PDB entry 7YI5 | electron microscopy, 3.96 A resolution | chains P and G of the 16 polymer chains in the assembly

# Chain P
Molecule: Wisdom 601 DNA
Organism: synthetic construct
Sequence (167 nucleotides; each row starts with the number of its first residue; numbers below 1 keep their minus sign (DG-93 is residue -93)):
   -93 GGTCGCTGTTCAATACATGCACAGGATGTATATATCTGACACGTGCCTGG
   -43 AGACTAGGGAGTAATCCCCTTGGCGGTTAAAACGCGGGGGACAGCGCGTA
     7 CGTGCGTTTAAGCGGTGCTAGAGCTGTCTACGACCAATTGAGCGGCCTGC
    57 AGACCGGGATTCTCCAG
Disordered / not traced: -93 to -78

# Chain G
Name: Histone H3
Organism: Xenopus laevis
Reference sequence: A0A310TTQ1 (A0A310TTQ1_XENLA); residues 1-135 here correspond to UniProt positions 2-136 (UniProt number = residue number + 1)
Chain sequence (135 residues; numbered 1 to 135; the number before each row is that of its first residue):
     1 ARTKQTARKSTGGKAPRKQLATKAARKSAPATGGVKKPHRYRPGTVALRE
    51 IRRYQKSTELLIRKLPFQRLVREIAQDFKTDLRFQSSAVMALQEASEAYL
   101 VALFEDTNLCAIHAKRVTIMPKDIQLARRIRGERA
Disordered / not traced: 1-34, 135
Modified / non-standard residues: Lys36 (N-trimethyllysine; M3L)

# How chain P and chain G interact
Pairs across the interface - 25 pairs, chain P then chain G:
  DT-67(P) - His39(G)  sugar contact
  DT-67(P) - Tyr41(G)  hydrogen bond to the phosphate
  DG-66(P) - Tyr41(G)  sugar contact
  DG-66(P) - Arg49(G)  sugar contact
  DT-65(P) - Arg49(G)  salt bridge to the phosphate
  DG8(P) - Pro43(G)  phosphate contact
  DG8(P) - Gly44(G)  phosphate contact
  DT9(P) - Arg40(G)  hydrogen bond to the sugar
  DT9(P) - Arg42(G)  phosphate contact
  DT9(P) - Pro43(G)  phosphate contact
  DT9(P) - Gly44(G)  hydrogen bond to the phosphate
  DT9(P) - Thr45(G)  hydrogen bond to the phosphate
  DT9(P) - Val46(G)  hydrogen bond to the phosphate
  DT9(P) - Ala47(G)  phosphate contact
  DG10(P) - Arg40(G)  hydrogen bond to the sugar
  DG10(P) - Tyr41(G)  hydrogen bond to the phosphate
  DG10(P) - Val46(G)  phosphate contact
  DA17(P) - Arg63(G)  hydrogen bond to the phosphate
  DA17(P) - Leu65(G)  phosphate contact
  DA17(P) - Pro66(G)  phosphate contact
  DA17(P) - Arg69(G)  salt bridge to the phosphate
  DG18(P) - Arg63(G)  salt bridge to the phosphate
  DG18(P) - Lys64(G)  hydrogen bond to the phosphate
  DG18(P) - Leu65(G)  hydrogen bond to the phosphate
  DA26(P) - Arg83(G)  sugar contact
Interface residues without a listed pair, chain P (11 interface residues in all): DA-68, DG27
Interface residues without a listed pair, chain G (17 interface residues in all): Ile62

# In short
11 residues of chain P face 17 of chain G across their interface; the contacts include 10 hydrogen bonds and 3
salt bridges. Polar pairs include DT9(P)-Arg40(G), DG10(P)-Arg40(G) and DT-67(P)-Tyr41(G).
Here chain P is Wisdom 601 DNA (synthetic construct) and chain G is Histone H3 (Xenopus laevis). Entry 7YI5
(Cryo-EM structure of Rpd3S complex bound to H3K36me3 nucleosome in loose state) was determined by electron
microscopy, deposited together with 7YI0, 7YI1, 7YI2, 7YI3 and 7YI4.
